Entry 7NHF (X-ray diffraction, 2.35 A resolution); this record covers chains A and B of the 4 polymer chains in the assembly.

Chain A (and B):
Name: Pyridoxal 5'-phosphate synthase subunit PDX1.3
Organism: Arabidopsis thaliana
Notes: EC 4.3.3.6; chain B of this document is another copy of the same molecule, construct and numbering; everything in this record applies to it too
UniProtKB: Q8L940 (PDX13_ARATH); residues 2-292 here correspond to UniProt positions 1-291 (UniProt number = residue number - 1)
Sequence (291 residues; row label = number of the first residue in the row):
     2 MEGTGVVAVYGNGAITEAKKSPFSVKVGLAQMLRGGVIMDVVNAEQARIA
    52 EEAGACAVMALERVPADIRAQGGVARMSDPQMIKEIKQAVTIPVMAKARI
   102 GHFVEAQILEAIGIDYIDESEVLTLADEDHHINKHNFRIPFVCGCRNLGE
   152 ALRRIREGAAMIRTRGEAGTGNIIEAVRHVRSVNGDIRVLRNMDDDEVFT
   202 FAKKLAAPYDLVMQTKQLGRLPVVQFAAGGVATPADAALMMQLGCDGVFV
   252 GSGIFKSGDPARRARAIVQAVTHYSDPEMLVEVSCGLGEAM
Disordered / not traced: 2-20, 290-292 (chain B: 2-21, 292)
Sequence notes: engineered mutation Arg-166 (Lys165 in Q8L940)
Swiss-Prot annotation at these positions:
  - active site: Lys-98 (Schiff-base intermediate with D-ribose 5-phosphate)
  - binding site (D-ribose 5-phosphate): Asp-41, Gly-170, Gly-231, Gly-252, Ser-253
  - binding site (D-glyceraldehyde 3-phosphate): Arg-182
  - modified residue: Met-2 (N-acetylmethionine)
What the authors report for this chain:
  - catalytic residues: Asp-41 (proposed by the authors, not directly observed)

How chain A and chain B interact:
Residue-residue contacts (47; chain A residue first):
  Thr-171(A) with Val-75(B)
  Gly-172(A) with Val-75(B); Arg-77(B), hydrogen bond (backbone-side chain)
  Asn-173(A) with Val-75(B); Thr-125(B); Leu-126(B)
  Ile-174(A) with Arg-100(B); His-103(B); Ala-127(B), hydrophobic
  Ile-175(A) with Leu-126(B); Ala-127(B); Glu-129(B)
  Val-178(A) with Ala-127(B); Asp-128(B)
  Arg-179(A) with Glu-129(B), salt bridge
  Arg-182(A) with Phe-104(B); Asp-128(B), salt bridge; His-131(B)
  Ala-233(A) with Arg-77(B)
  Thr-234(A) with Arg-77(B)
  Ala-236(A) with His-103(B); Val-105(B); Glu-106(B); Ile-109(B), hydrophobic
  Asp-237(A) with Arg-100(B), salt bridge; His-103(B), salt bridge
  Ala-239(A) with Val-105(B), hydrophobic
  Leu-240(A) with His-103(B); Phe-104(B), hydrophobic; Val-105(B), hydrophobic
  Gln-243(A) with Phe-104(B); Val-105(B); Gln-108(B), hydrogen bond
  Pro-278(A) with Gln-108(B)
  Leu-281(A) with Val-105(B), hydrophobic; Ile-109(B), hydrophobic
  Val-282(A) with Ile-109(B); Ala-112(B), hydrophobic
  Ser-285(A) with Asp-80(B); Pro-81(B)
  Cys-286(A) with Asp-80(B); Gln-82(B); Lys-85(B), hydrogen bond
  Gly-287(A) with Asp-80(B), hydrogen bond (backbone-side chain); Gln-82(B)
  Leu-288(A) with Asp-80(B), hydrogen bond (backbone-side chain)
  Gly-289(A) with Asp-80(B)
Other interface residues (no listed pair), chain A (24 interface residues in all): Leu-244
Other interface residues (no listed pair), chain B (21 interface residues in all): Ile-113

In short:
The interface between chain A and chain B involves 24 residues on one side and 21 on the other; the contacts
include 5 hydrogen bonds and 4 salt bridges. Polar contacts include Arg-179(A)/Glu-129(B),
Arg-182(A)/Asp-128(B) and Asp-237(A)/Arg-100(B). The paper reports the catalytic residue Asp-41(A).
Chain A and chain B are both Pyridoxal 5'-phosphate synthase subunit PDX1.3 (Arabidopsis thaliana); the
structure, Crystal structure of Arabidopsis thaliana Pdx1K166R, was determined by X-ray diffraction together
with 7NHE from the same study.
